Entry 8RDT (X-ray diffraction, 1.95 A resolution); this record covers chain A.

# Chain A
Molecule: Cereblon isoform 4
Organism: Magnetospirillum gryphiswaldense
UniProt: A4TVL0 (A4TVL0_9PROT); residue numbers follow UniProt; this construct covers 1-124
Amino-acid sequence (125 residues; numbered 0 to 124; the number before each row is that of its first residue; numbering starts at 0):
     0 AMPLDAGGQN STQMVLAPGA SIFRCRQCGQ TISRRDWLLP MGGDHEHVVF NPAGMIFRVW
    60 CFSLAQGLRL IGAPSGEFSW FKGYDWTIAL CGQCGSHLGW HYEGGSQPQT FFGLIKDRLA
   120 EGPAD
Disordered / not traced: 0-19, 122-124
Sequence notes: expression tag (0)
Ion coordination: Zn2+: Cys24, Cys27, Cys90, Cys93
Ligand contacts: A1HZ2 ((5S)-3-(2,3,4-trimethoxyphenyl)-1-oxa-2,9-diazaspiro[4.5]dec-2-ene-8,10-dione): Asn50, Pro51, Ala52, Glu76, Phe77, Ser78, Trp79, Trp85, Trp99, Tyr101

# Summary
Chain A binds compound A1HZ2. Cys24, Cys27, Cys90 and Cys93 coordinate Zn2+.
Chain A is Cereblon isoform 4 (Magnetospirillum gryphiswaldense); the structure, Cereblon isoform 4 from
Magnetospirillum gryphiswaldense in complex with spiro-isoxazol based compound 8j, was determined by X-ray
diffraction, deposited together with 8RDP, 8RDQ, 8RDR and 8RDS.
